PDB entry 8PR4 | electron microscopy, 3.50 A resolution | chains U and W of the 6 polymer chains in the assembly

Chain U:
Molecule: Dynactin 6
Organism: Sus scrofa
Reference sequence: D0G6S1 (D0G6S1_PIG); numbering as in UniProt (aligned over 1-190)
Sequence (190 residues; row label = number of the first residue in the row):
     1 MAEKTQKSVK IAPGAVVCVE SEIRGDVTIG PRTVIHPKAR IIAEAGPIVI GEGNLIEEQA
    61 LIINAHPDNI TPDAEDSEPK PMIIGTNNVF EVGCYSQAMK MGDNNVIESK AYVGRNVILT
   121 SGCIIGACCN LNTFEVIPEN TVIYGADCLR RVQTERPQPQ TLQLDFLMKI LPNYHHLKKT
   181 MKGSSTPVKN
Not modelled in the structure: 1-7, 71-76, 183-190
Swiss-Prot annotation at these positions:
  - modified residue: Thr186 (Phosphothreonine)

Chain W:
Molecule: Dynactin subunit 5
Organism: Sus scrofa
Reference sequence: A0A286ZK88 (A0A286ZK88_PIG); residues 1-182 here = UniProt positions 1-182
Sequence (182 residues; each row starts with the number of its first residue):
     1 MELGELLYNK SEYIETASGN KVSRQSVLCG SQNIVLNGKT IVMNDCIIRG DLANVRVGRH
    61 CVVKSRSVIR PPFKKFSKGV AFFPLHIGDH VFIEEDCVVN AAQIGSYVHV GKNCVIGRRC
   121 VLKDCCKILD NTVLPPETVV PPFTVFSGCP GLFSGELPEC TQELMIDVTK SYYQKFLPLT
   181 QV
Not modelled in the structure: 180-182

Interface between chain U and chain W:
Residue-residue contacts - 33 pairs, chain U then chain W:
  His36(U) - Arg49(W)  hydrogen bond
  His36(U) - Arg70(W)
  Pro37(U) - Arg49(W)
  Lys38(U) - Val27(W)
  Glu57(U) - Arg70(W)  salt bridge
  Glu58(U) - Ile47(W)
  Glu58(U) - Arg49(W)  salt bridge
  Gln59(U) - Ile47(W)
  Gln59(U) - Val68(W)
  Val92(U) - Arg70(W)
  Val92(U) - Val98(W)  hydrophobic
  Ser109(U) - Val98(W)
  Ser109(U) - Val115(W)
  Lys110(U) - Asp96(W)  hydrogen bond (side chain-backbone)
  Lys110(U) - Val98(W)
  Lys110(U) - Asn113(W)
  Lys110(U) - Val115(W)
  Ala127(U) - Val133(W)  hydrophobic
  Cys128(U) - Val133(W)  hydrophobic
  Gly145(U) - Cys149(W)
  Ala146(U) - Cys149(W)  hydrogen bond (backbone-side chain)
  Asp147(U) - Cys149(W)
  Leu162(U) - Val80(W)  hydrophobic
  Gln163(U) - Phe73(W)
  Gln163(U) - Phe82(W)
  Phe166(U) - Val80(W)
  Leu167(U) - Leu52(W)  hydrophobic
  Ile170(U) - Leu52(W)  hydrophobic
  Tyr174(U) - Gln32(W)
  Tyr174(U) - Asn33(W)  hydrogen bond
  Tyr174(U) - Asp51(W)
  His175(U) - Cys29(W)
  His175(U) - Asp51(W)  salt bridge
Interface residues without a listed pair, chain U (22 interface residues in all): Leu171
Interface residues without a listed pair, chain W (22 interface residues in all): Gly30, Lys75, Ala81

Summary:
Chain U and chain W each contribute 22 residues to their interface, with 4 hydrogen bonds and 3 salt bridges.
Among the polar pairs are Glu57(U)-Arg70(W), Glu58(U)-Arg49(W) and His175(U)-Asp51(W).
Chain U is Dynactin 6 and chain W is Dynactin subunit 5, both from Sus scrofa; the structure, Dynactin pointed
end bound to JIP3, was determined by electron microscopy together with 8PQW, 8PQY, 8PQZ, 8PR0, 8PR1, 8PR2 and
8PR3 from the same study.
